4HOI - chain A; structure by X-ray diffraction, 1.85 A resolution.

[Chain A]
Protein: Potassium voltage-gated channel subfamily H member 1
Source organism: Mus musculus
Notes: fragment: PAS domain of KCNH1 channel
UniProtKB: Q60603 (KCNH1_MOUSE); numbering as in UniProt (aligned over 28-137)
Sequence (114 residues; each row starts with the number of its first residue):
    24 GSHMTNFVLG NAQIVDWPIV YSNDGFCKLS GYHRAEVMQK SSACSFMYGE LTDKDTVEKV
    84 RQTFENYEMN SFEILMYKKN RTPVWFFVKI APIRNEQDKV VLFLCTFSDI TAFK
Not modelled in the structure: 24
Differences from the reference sequence: expression tag (24-27)
Swiss-Prot annotation at these positions:
  - mutagenesis: Arg57 (R57D: Decreases the rate of channel opening. No effect; when associated with R-642)
From the paper describing this entry:
  - conformationally variable residues (side-chain flip): Ser65, Thr86, Ile97, Phe109, Val111
  - contacts within the chain: Trp40-Ser65 (hydrogen bond)

[In short]
Curated annotation (UniProt) lists one mutagenesis site. From the paper: conformational variability at Ser65,
Thr86 and Ile97 among others; contacts within the chain involving Trp40 and Ser65.
Chain A is Potassium voltage-gated channel subfamily H member 1 (Mus musculus); the structure, Crystal
structure of PAS domain from the mouse EAG1 potassium channel, was determined by X-ray diffraction together
with 4HP4, 4HP9 and 4HQA from the same study.
